PDB entry 8AJK | X-ray diffraction, 1.60 A resolution | chains A and B

Chain A (and B):
Protein: FAD-containing oxidoreductase
From: Staphylococcus aureus
Notes: chain B of this document is another copy of the same molecule, construct and numbering; everything in this record applies to it too
UniProtKB: A0A6B5CJS8 (A0A6B5CJS8_STAAU); residue numbers follow UniProt; this construct covers 1-440
Chain sequence (448 residues; row label = number of the first residue in the row; numbers below 1 keep their minus sign (Met-1 is residue -1)):
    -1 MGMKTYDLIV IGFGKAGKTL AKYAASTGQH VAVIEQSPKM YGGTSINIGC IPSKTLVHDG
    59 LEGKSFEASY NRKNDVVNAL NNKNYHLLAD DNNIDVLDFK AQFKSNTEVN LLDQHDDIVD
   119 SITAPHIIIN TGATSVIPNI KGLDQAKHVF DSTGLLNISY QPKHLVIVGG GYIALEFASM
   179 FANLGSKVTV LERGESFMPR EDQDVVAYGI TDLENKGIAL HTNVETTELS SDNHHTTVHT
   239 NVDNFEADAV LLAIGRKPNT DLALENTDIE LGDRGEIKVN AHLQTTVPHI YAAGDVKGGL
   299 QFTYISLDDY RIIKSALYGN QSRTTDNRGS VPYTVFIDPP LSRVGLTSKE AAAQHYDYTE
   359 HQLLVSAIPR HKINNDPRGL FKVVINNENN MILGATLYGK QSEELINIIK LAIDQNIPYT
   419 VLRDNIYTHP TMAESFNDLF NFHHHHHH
Not modelled in the structure: -1, 446 (chain B: -1)
Construct notes: initiating methionine (-1); expression tag (0, 441-446); engineered mutation Ser43 (Cys in A0A6B5CJS8), Val222 (Ile in A0A6B5CJS8)
Ion coordination: Ni2+: His442, His444
Ligand contacts: FAD (flavin-adenine dinucleotide): Ile9, Gly10, Phe11, Gly12, Lys13, Ala14, Ile32, Glu33, Gln34, Met38, Gly41, Thr42, Ser43, Ile46, Gly47, Cys48, Ser51, Lys52, Phe97, Lys98, Ala99, Asn128, Thr129, Gly130, Ala131, Ser150, Ile171, Phe175, Arg254, Asn257, Asp259, Leu260, Ala291, Gly292, Asp293, Gln299, Phe300, Thr301, Tyr302, Ser304, Phe334

How chain A and chain B interact:
Residue-residue contacts (92; chain A residue first):
  Ser43(A) - His427(B)  hydrogen bond
  Cys48(A) - His427(B)
  Cys48(A) - Pro428(B)
  Ile49(A) - Ile371(B)  hydrophobic
  Lys52(A) - Ile371(B)
  Lys52(A) - Pro428(B)
  Thr53(A) - Ile371(B)
  His56(A) - Ile371(B)  hydrogen bond (side chain-backbone)
  His56(A) - Asn372(B)
  Arg70(A) - Lys370(B)  hydrogen bond (side chain-backbone)
  Arg70(A) - Ile371(B)  hydrogen bond (side chain-backbone)
  Arg70(A) - Asn373(B)
  Val74(A) - Lys370(B)
  Ala77(A) - Lys370(B)
  Thr301(A) - His427(B)
  Tyr302(A) - Ile424(B)  hydrophobic
  Tyr302(A) - Tyr425(B)
  Tyr302(A) - Thr426(B)
  Tyr302(A) - His427(B)
  Leu305(A) - Asn435(B)
  Asp306(A) - Ile424(B)
  Arg309(A) - Asp422(B)  hydrogen bond (side chain-backbone)
  Arg309(A) - Asn423(B)
  Arg309(A) - Ile424(B)
  Arg309(A) - Asn435(B)
  Arg326(A) - Ile424(B)
  Pro330(A) - Thr426(B)
  Tyr331(A) - Thr426(B)
  Thr332(A) - Thr426(B)
  Phe334(A) - His427(B)
  Phe334(A) - Pro428(B)
  Lys370(A) - Arg70(B)  hydrogen bond (backbone-side chain)
  Lys370(A) - Val74(B)
  Ile371(A) - Ile49(B)  hydrophobic
  Ile371(A) - Lys52(B)
  Ile371(A) - Thr53(B)
  Ile371(A) - His56(B)  hydrogen bond (backbone-side chain)
  Ile371(A) - Arg70(B)  hydrogen bond (backbone-side chain)
  Asn372(A) - His56(B)  hydrogen bond (backbone-side chain)
  Asn373(A) - Arg70(B)  hydrogen bond
  Gln399(A) - Gln399(B)  hydrogen bond
  Gln399(A) - Glu402(B)
  Glu401(A) - Thr426(B)  hydrogen bond (backbone-side chain)
  Glu401(A) - Thr429(B)
  Glu402(A) - Gln399(B)
  Glu402(A) - Leu403(B)
  Glu402(A) - Thr429(B)
  Glu402(A) - Met430(B)  hydrogen bond (side chain-backbone)
  Glu402(A) - Ala431(B)  hydrogen bond (side chain-backbone)
  Leu403(A) - Glu402(B)
  Ile404(A) - Thr426(B)
  Asn405(A) - Tyr425(B)
  Asn405(A) - Thr426(B)  hydrogen bond
  Asn405(A) - Ala431(B)
  Ile406(A) - Ile406(B)  hydrophobic
  Lys408(A) - Asn423(B)
  Lys408(A) - Ile424(B)
  Leu409(A) - Ile415(B)  hydrophobic
  Leu409(A) - Asn423(B)
  Gln413(A) - Ile415(B)
  Gln413(A) - Val419(B)
  Ile415(A) - Gln413(B)
  Val419(A) - Gln413(B)
  Asp422(A) - Arg309(B)  hydrogen bond (backbone-side chain)
  Asn423(A) - Arg309(B)  hydrogen bond (backbone-side chain)
  Asn423(A) - Lys408(B)
  Asn423(A) - Leu409(B)
  Ile424(A) - Tyr302(B)  hydrophobic
  Ile424(A) - Asp306(B)
  Ile424(A) - Arg326(B)
  Ile424(A) - Lys408(B)
  Tyr425(A) - Tyr302(B)
  Tyr425(A) - Asn405(B)
  Thr426(A) - Tyr302(B)
  Thr426(A) - Pro330(B)
  Thr426(A) - Thr332(B)
  Thr426(A) - Glu401(B)  hydrogen bond (side chain-backbone)
  Thr426(A) - Ile404(B)
  Thr426(A) - Asn405(B)  hydrogen bond
  His427(A) - Ser43(B)  hydrogen bond
  His427(A) - Cys48(B)
  His427(A) - Thr301(B)
  His427(A) - Tyr302(B)
  His427(A) - Phe334(B)
  Pro428(A) - Lys52(B)
  Thr429(A) - Glu401(B)
  Thr429(A) - Glu402(B)
  Met430(A) - Glu402(B)  hydrogen bond (backbone-side chain)
  Ala431(A) - Glu402(B)  hydrogen bond (backbone-side chain)
  Ala431(A) - Asn405(B)
  Asn435(A) - Leu305(B)
  Asn435(A) - Arg309(B)
Interface residues without a listed pair, chain A (53 interface residues in all): Asp57, Leu78, Val329, Ser364, Arg368, Asp412, Arg421
Interface residues without a listed pair, chain B (53 interface residues in all): Asp57, Ala77, Leu78, Lys81, Tyr331, Arg368, Asp412, Leu420, Arg421

Overview:
Chain A and chain B each contribute 53 residues to their interface; the contacts include 22 hydrogen bonds.
Polar pairs include Ser43(A)-His427(B), His56(A)-Ile371(B) and Arg70(A)-Lys370(B). Ligands of chain A:
flavin-adenine dinucleotide. His442(A) and His444(A) form the Ni2+ site.
Both chains are FAD-containing oxidoreductase (Staphylococcus aureus). Entry 8AJK (Crystal structure of a C43S
variant from the disulfide reductase MerA from Staphylococcus aureus) was determined by X-ray diffraction
together with 8AJJ from the same study.
